PDB entry 9BZM | electron microscopy, 4.19 A resolution (low resolution: residue-level contacts below are approximate; hydrogen-bond / salt-bridge calls are withheld) | chains A and B of the 4 polymer chains in the assembly

# Chain A (and B)
Name: Ribonucleoside-diphosphate reductase subunit alpha
From: Bacillus subtilis
Notes: EC 1.17.4.1; chain B of this document is another copy of the same molecule, construct and numbering; everything in this record applies to it too
Reference sequence: P50620 (RIR1_BACSU); residue numbers follow UniProt; this construct covers 1-700
Chain sequence (700 residues; row label = number of the first residue in the row):
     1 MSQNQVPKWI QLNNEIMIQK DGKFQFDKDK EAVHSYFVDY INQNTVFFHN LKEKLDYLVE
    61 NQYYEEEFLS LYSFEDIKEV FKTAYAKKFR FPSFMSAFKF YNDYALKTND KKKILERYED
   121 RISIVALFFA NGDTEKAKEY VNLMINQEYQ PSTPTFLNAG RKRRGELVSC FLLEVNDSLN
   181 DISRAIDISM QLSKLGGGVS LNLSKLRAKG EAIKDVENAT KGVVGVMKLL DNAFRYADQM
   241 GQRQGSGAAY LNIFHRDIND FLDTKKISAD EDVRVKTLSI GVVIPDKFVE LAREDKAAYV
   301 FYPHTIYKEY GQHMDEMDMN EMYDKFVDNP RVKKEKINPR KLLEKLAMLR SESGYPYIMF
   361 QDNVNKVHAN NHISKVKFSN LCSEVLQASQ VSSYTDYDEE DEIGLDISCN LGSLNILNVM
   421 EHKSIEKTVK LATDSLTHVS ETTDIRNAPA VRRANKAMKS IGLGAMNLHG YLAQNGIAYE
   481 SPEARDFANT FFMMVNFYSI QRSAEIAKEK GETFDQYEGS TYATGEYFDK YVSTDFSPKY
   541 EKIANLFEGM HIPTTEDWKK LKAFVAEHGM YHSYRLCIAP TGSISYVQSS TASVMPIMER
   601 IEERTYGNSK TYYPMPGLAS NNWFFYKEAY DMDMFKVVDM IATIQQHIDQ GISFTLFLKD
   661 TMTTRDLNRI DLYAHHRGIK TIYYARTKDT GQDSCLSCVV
Not modelled in the structure: 1-5, 689-700
Curated features (UniProtKB/Swiss-Prot):
  - active site: Asn380 (Proton acceptor), Cys382 (Cysteine radical intermediate), Glu384 (Proton acceptor)
  - binding site (substrate): Thr153, Ser169, Cys170, Gly198, Asn380 to Glu384, Pro580 to Ile584
  - site: Cys170 (Important for hydrogen atom transfer), Asp177 (Allosteric effector binding), Arg207 (Allosteric effector binding), Cys409 (Important for hydrogen atom transfer), Tyr683 (Important for electron transfer), Tyr684 (Important for electron transfer), Cys695 (Interacts with thioredoxin/glutaredoxin), Cys698 (Interacts with thioredoxin/glutaredoxin)
Small-molecule neighbours:
  - ATP (adenosine-5'-triphosphate): Val33, His34, Phe37, Asn42, Phe89, Arg90, Phe91, Arg117
  - GDP (guanosine-5'-diphosphate): Val46, Phe47, Phe48, His49, Asn50, Leu51, Lys54, Lys78, Phe81, Lys82, Tyr85, Asp120
  - dTTP (TTP), molecule 1: Asp177, Ser178, Leu179, Ile182, Leu206, Arg207, Ala212, Ile213, Lys214, Ala219, Thr220, Lys221, His304
  - dTTP (TTP), molecule 2: Lys194, Tyr236, Ala237, Asp238, Met240
Reported in the primary citation:
  - catalytic residues: Cys170, Cys382, Cys409, Tyr684 (citing earlier work)

# How chain A and chain B interact
Pairs across the interface - 59 pairs, chain A then chain B:
  Leu179(A) - Met190(B)
  Leu179(A) - Gln191(B)
  Leu179(A) - Lys194(B)
  Leu179(A) - Tyr236(B)
  Asn180(A) - Gln191(B)
  Asn180(A) - Asn447(B)
  Ile182(A) - Tyr236(B)
  Ser183(A) - Asp187(B)
  Ser183(A) - Met190(B)
  Arg184(A) - Arg184(B)
  Asp187(A) - Ser183(B)
  Met190(A) - Leu179(B)
  Met190(A) - Leu229(B)
  Gln191(A) - Leu179(B)
  Gln191(A) - Asn180(B)
  Lys194(A) - Leu179(B)
  Ile213(A) - Met240(B)
  Val216(A) - Met240(B)
  Ala219(A) - Met240(B)
  Lys221(A) - Arg235(B)
  Lys221(A) - Tyr236(B)
  Lys221(A) - Asp238(B)
  Gly225(A) - Tyr236(B)
  Val226(A) - Tyr236(B)
  Lys228(A) - Asn232(B)
  Leu229(A) - Asn232(B)
  Leu229(A) - Ala233(B)
  Leu229(A) - Tyr236(B)
  Asn232(A) - Lys228(B)
  Asn232(A) - Leu229(B)
  Asn232(A) - Asn232(B)
  Ala233(A) - Leu229(B)
  Arg235(A) - Lys221(B)
  Tyr236(A) - Ile182(B)
  Tyr236(A) - Lys221(B)
  Tyr236(A) - Gly225(B)
  Tyr236(A) - Val226(B)
  Tyr236(A) - Leu229(B)
  Asp238(A) - Lys221(B)
  Met240(A) - Ile213(B)
  Met240(A) - Ala219(B)
  Gly241(A) - Ala219(B)
  Asp396(A) - Arg446(B)
  Asp396(A) - Asn447(B)
  Tyr397(A) - Asp401(B)
  Tyr397(A) - Ile403(B)
  Tyr397(A) - Arg446(B)
  Tyr397(A) - Asn447(B)
  Tyr397(A) - Pro449(B)
  Asp398(A) - Arg452(B)
  Asp401(A) - Tyr397(B)
  Ile403(A) - Tyr397(B)
  Arg446(A) - Asp396(B)
  Arg446(A) - Tyr397(B)
  Asn447(A) - Asn180(B)
  Asn447(A) - Asp396(B)
  Asn447(A) - Tyr397(B)
  Pro449(A) - Tyr397(B)
  Arg452(A) - Asp398(B)
Other interface residues (no listed pair), chain A (38 interface residues in all): Ile186, Asn218, Gly222, Gln242, Tyr394
Other interface residues (no listed pair), chain B (37 interface residues in all): Arg163, Ile186, Lys214, Val216, Asn218, Gly222

# Summary
Chain A and chain B form an interface of 38 and 37 residues respectively. Bound to chain A: ATP, GDP and dTTP.
From UniProt: 3 active-site residues and 14 substrate-binding residues on chain A. The paper reports catalytic
residues Cys170(A), Cys382(A) and Cys409(A) among others.
Chain A and chain B are both Ribonucleoside-diphosphate reductase subunit alpha (Bacillus subtilis); the
structure, Class 45 model for combined refinement of Bacillus subtilis ribonucleotide reductase complex, was
determined by electron microscopy together with 9BW3, 9BWX, 9BX2, 9BX3, 9BX6, 9BX8 and 39 further entries from
the same study.
